3EPI - chains A and B of the 3 polymer chains in the assembly; structure by X-ray diffraction, 2.90 A resolution.

== Chain A ==
Protein: DNA polymerase iota
Organism: Homo sapiens
Notes: EC 2.7.7.7; fragment: Catalytic Fragment
Reference sequence: Q9UNA4 (POLI_HUMAN); residue numbers follow UniProt; this construct covers 1-420
Sequence (420 residues; each row starts with the number of its first residue):
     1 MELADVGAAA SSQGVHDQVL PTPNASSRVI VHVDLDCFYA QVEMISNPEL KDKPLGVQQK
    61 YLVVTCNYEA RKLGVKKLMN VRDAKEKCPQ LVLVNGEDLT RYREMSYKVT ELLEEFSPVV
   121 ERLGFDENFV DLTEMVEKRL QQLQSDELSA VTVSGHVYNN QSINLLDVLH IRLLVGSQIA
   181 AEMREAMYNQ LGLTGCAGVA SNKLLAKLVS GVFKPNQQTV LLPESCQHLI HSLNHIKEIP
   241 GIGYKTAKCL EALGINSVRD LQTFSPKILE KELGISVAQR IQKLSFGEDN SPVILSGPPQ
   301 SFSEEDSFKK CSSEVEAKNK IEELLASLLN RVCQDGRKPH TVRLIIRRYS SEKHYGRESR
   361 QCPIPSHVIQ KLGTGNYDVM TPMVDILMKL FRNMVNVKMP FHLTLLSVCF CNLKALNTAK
Unresolved in the structure: 1-24, 351-355, 372-377, 397-402, 415-420
Bound ions: Na+: Lys237, Ile239, Ile242 (shared with DC12(B) of chain B)
From the paper describing this entry:
  - binding site for the 18-nt DNA strand: Lys309

== Chain B ==
Molecule: 18-nt DNA strand
Sequence (18 nucleotides; each row starts with the number of its first residue; numbers below 1 keep their minus sign (DT-4 is residue -4)):
    -4 TCTXGGGTCC TAGGACCC
Unresolved in the structure: -4 to 6
Modified positions: 2EG (2'-deoxy-N-ethylguanosine 5'-phosphate) at position -1; DOC (2',3'-dideoxycytidine-5'-monophosphate) at position 13
Bound ions: Na+: DC12 (shared with Lys237(A), Ile239(A), Ile242(A) of chain A)

== How chain A and chain B interact ==
Contacting residue pairs (21; chain A residue first):
  Leu123(A) - DC12(B)  sugar contact
  Asp126(A) - DOC_13(B)  sugar contact
  Glu127(A) - DOC_13(B)  sugar contact
  Lys207(A) - DC12(B)  hydrogen bond to the phosphate
  Lys207(A) - DOC_13(B)  salt bridge to the phosphate
  Ile239(A) - DC12(B)  phosphate contact
  Pro240(A) - DC12(B)  phosphate contact
  Gly241(A) - DC11(B)  sugar contact
  Gly241(A) - DC12(B)  hydrogen bond to the phosphate
  Ile242(A) - DC12(B)  phosphate contact
  Gly243(A) - DC11(B)  hydrogen bond to the phosphate
  Gly243(A) - DC12(B)  phosphate contact
  Tyr244(A) - DC11(B)  hydrogen bond to the phosphate
  Lys245(A) - DC11(B)  hydrogen bond to the phosphate
  Thr246(A) - DA10(B)  phosphate contact
  Thr246(A) - DC11(B)  hydrogen bond to the phosphate
  Glu358(A) - DG8(B)  phosphate contact
  Ser359(A) - DA7(B)  sugar contact
  Ser359(A) - DG8(B)  hydrogen bond to the phosphate
  Arg360(A) - DA7(B)  phosphate contact
  Gln361(A) - DA7(B)  hydrogen bond to the phosphate
Other interface residues (no listed pair), chain A (17 interface residues in all): Arg357

== Summary ==
17 residues of chain A face 6 of chain B across their interface, with 8 hydrogen bonds and 1 salt bridge.
Polar contacts include Lys207(A)-DC12(B), Gly241(A)-DC12(B) and Gly243(A)-DC11(B). Lys237(A), Ile239(A),
Ile242(A) and DC12(B) form the Na+ site. From the paper: a binding site for the 18-nt DNA strand at Lys309(A).
Here chain A is DNA polymerase iota (Homo sapiens) and chain B is an 18-nt DNA strand. Entry 3EPI (Structure
of Human DNA Polymerase Iota complexed with N2-ethylguanine and incoming TTP) was determined by X-ray
diffraction, deposited together with 3EPG.
